4WIK - chains A and B; structure by X-ray diffraction, 3.00 A resolution.

[Chain A (and B)]
Protein: Splicing factor, proline- and glutamine-rich
Source organism: Homo sapiens
Notes: chain B of this document is another copy of the same molecule, construct and numbering; everything in this record applies to it too
UniProtKB: P23246 (SFPQ_HUMAN), isoform P23246-2; residues 369-598 here = UniProt positions 369-598
Chain sequence (234 residues; row label = number of the first residue in the row):
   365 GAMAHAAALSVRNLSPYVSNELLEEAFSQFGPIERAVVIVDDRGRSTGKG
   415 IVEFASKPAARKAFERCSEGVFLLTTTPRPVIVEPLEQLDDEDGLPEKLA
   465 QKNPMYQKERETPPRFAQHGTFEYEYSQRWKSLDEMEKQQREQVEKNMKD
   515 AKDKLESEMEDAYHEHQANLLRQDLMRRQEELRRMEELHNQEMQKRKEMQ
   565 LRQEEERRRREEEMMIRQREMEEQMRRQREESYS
Unresolved in the structure: 365-369, 598 (chain B: 365-369, 595-598)
Differences from the reference sequence: expression tag (365-368)
UniProt features mapped onto this chain:
  - modified residue: S374 (Phosphoserine), S379 (Phosphoserine), K421 (N6-acetyllysine), K472 (N6-acetyllysine), S496 (Phosphoserine), R571 (Dimethylated arginine)
  - mutagenesis: L535 (L535A: Impairs DNA binding and ability to mediate transcriptional activation; when associated with A-539; A-546 and A-549), L539 (L539A: Impairs DNA binding and ability to mediate transcriptional activation; when associated with A-535; A-546 and A-549), L546 (L546A: Impairs DNA binding and ability to mediate transcriptional activation; when associated with A-535; A-539 and A-549), M549 (M549A: Impairs DNA binding and ability to mediate transcriptional activation; when associated with A-535; A-539 and A-546)
What the authors report for this chain:
  - self-association interface (contacts with another copy of this molecule): H528 to Q555, L565 to M585
  - mutagenesis - L535A/L539A/L546A/M549A: abolished localization

[How chain A and chain B interact]
Residue-residue contacts (174; chain A residue first):
  R376(A) - D498(B)  salt bridge
  N377(A) - W494(B)
  S379(A) - E473(B)  hydrogen bond
  P380(A) - L459(B)
  Y381(A) - N467(B)
  Y381(A) - M469(B)
  Y381(A) - R474(B)
  V382(A) - L459(B)
  S383(A) - L459(B)
  S383(A) - E461(B)  hydrogen bond
  S383(A) - R474(B)  hydrogen bond
  N384(A) - D457(B)  hydrogen bond (side chain-backbone)
  N384(A) - G458(B)
  N384(A) - L459(B)  hydrogen bond (backbone-backbone)
  N384(A) - P460(B)
  E385(A) - L459(B)
  E385(A) - P460(B)
  E385(A) - E461(B)  hydrogen bond (side chain-backbone)
  L386(A) - R474(B)
  L386(A) - P478(B)  hydrophobic
  A390(A) - P478(B)  hydrophobic
  Q393(A) - F480(B)
  F394(A) - F480(B)  hydrophobic
  R399(A) - D455(B)  salt bridge
  V401(A) - D455(B)
  V401(A) - G458(B)
  V402(A) - G458(B)
  V402(A) - L459(B)
  I403(A) - L453(B)  hydrophobic
  I403(A) - D454(B)
  V404(A) - L453(B)
  V404(A) - D454(B)  hydrogen bond (backbone-backbone)
  V404(A) - G458(B)
  V404(A) - L459(B)  hydrophobic
  D406(A) - Q452(B)
  S410(A) - L459(B)
  T411(A) - L453(B)
  R430(A) - F480(B)
  C431(A) - K495(B)  hydrogen bond (backbone-side chain)
  S432(A) - K495(B)
  E433(A) - Q492(B)  hydrogen bond (backbone-side chain)
  G434(A) - Q492(B)
  G434(A) - K495(B)  hydrogen bond (backbone-side chain)
  V435(A) - F480(B)
  V435(A) - A481(B)  hydrogen bond (backbone-backbone)
  V435(A) - S491(B)
  V435(A) - Q492(B)
  F436(A) - R479(B)
  F436(A) - F480(B)  hydrophobic
  L437(A) - P478(B)
  L437(A) - R479(B)  hydrogen bond (backbone-backbone)
  L437(A) - A481(B)  hydrophobic
  L437(A) - S491(B)
  L438(A) - T476(B)
  L438(A) - P478(B)  hydrophobic
  T439(A) - E473(B)  hydrogen bond
  T439(A) - R479(B)  hydrogen bond (backbone-side chain)
  T440(A) - K472(B)  hydrogen bond (side chain-backbone)
  T440(A) - E473(B)  hydrogen bond (backbone-side chain)
  T440(A) - E475(B)
  T440(A) - T476(B)  hydrogen bond
  T440(A) - R479(B)
  T441(A) - E473(B)  hydrogen bond
  P442(A) - E487(B)
  P444(A) - S491(B)
  I446(A) - W494(B)  hydrophobic
  I446(A) - D498(B)
  L453(A) - I403(B)  hydrophobic
  L453(A) - V404(B)
  L453(A) - D405(B)
  L453(A) - T411(B)
  D454(A) - V402(B)
  D454(A) - I403(B)
  D454(A) - V404(B)  hydrogen bond (backbone-backbone)
  D455(A) - R399(B)  hydrogen bond (backbone-side chain)
  D455(A) - V401(B)
  E456(A) - R399(B)
  D457(A) - N384(B)  hydrogen bond (backbone-side chain)
  G458(A) - N384(B)
  G458(A) - V402(B)
  G458(A) - V404(B)
  L459(A) - P380(B)
  L459(A) - V382(B)
  L459(A) - S383(B)
  L459(A) - N384(B)  hydrogen bond (backbone-backbone)
  L459(A) - V404(B)
  L459(A) - G408(B)
  P460(A) - N384(B)
  P460(A) - E385(B)
  E461(A) - S383(B)
  E461(A) - E385(B)  hydrogen bond (backbone-side chain)
  M469(A) - Y381(B)  hydrophobic
  Y470(A) - Y381(B)
  Y470(A) - S383(B)  hydrogen bond
  K472(A) - T440(B)  hydrogen bond (backbone-side chain)
  E473(A) - Y381(B)
  E473(A) - T439(B)  hydrogen bond
  E473(A) - T440(B)  hydrogen bond (backbone-backbone)
  E473(A) - T441(B)  hydrogen bond
  R474(A) - L386(B)
  R474(A) - E389(B)  salt bridge
  E475(A) - T440(B)
  T476(A) - L438(B)
  T476(A) - T439(B)
  T476(A) - T440(B)  hydrogen bond
  P478(A) - A390(B)  hydrophobic
  P478(A) - Q393(B)  hydrogen bond (backbone-side chain)
  P478(A) - F436(B)  hydrophobic
  P478(A) - L437(B)
  R479(A) - V435(B)
  R479(A) - F436(B)
  R479(A) - L437(B)  hydrogen bond (backbone-backbone)
  R479(A) - T439(B)  hydrogen bond (side chain-backbone)
  R479(A) - T440(B)
  F480(A) - F394(B)  hydrophobic
  F480(A) - R430(B)
  F480(A) - G434(B)
  F480(A) - V435(B)
  F480(A) - F436(B)  hydrophobic
  A481(A) - V435(B)  hydrogen bond (backbone-backbone)
  A481(A) - L437(B)  hydrophobic
  F486(A) - A526(B)  hydrophobic
  F486(A) - Y527(B)
  E487(A) - L437(B)
  E487(A) - T440(B)
  E487(A) - P442(B)
  Y490(A) - L519(B)  hydrophobic
  Y490(A) - E522(B)  hydrogen bond
  Y490(A) - M523(B)  hydrophobic
  Y490(A) - A526(B)
  S491(A) - V435(B)
  S491(A) - L437(B)
  S491(A) - P442(B)  hydrogen bond (side chain-backbone)
  S491(A) - P444(B)
  Q492(A) - V435(B)
  R493(A) - L519(B)
  R493(A) - E522(B)  salt bridge
  W494(A) - N377(B)
  W494(A) - R443(B)
  W494(A) - P444(B)
  W494(A) - K516(B)
  W494(A) - L519(B)
  K495(A) - C431(B)  hydrogen bond (side chain-backbone)
  K495(A) - S432(B)
  K495(A) - G434(B)  hydrogen bond (side chain-backbone)
  K495(A) - P444(B)
  L497(A) - M512(B)
  D498(A) - I446(B)
  M500(A) - M512(B)  hydrophobic
  E501(A) - M512(B)
  E501(A) - K516(B)  salt bridge
  K502(A) - E448(B)  salt bridge
  Q504(A) - V508(B)
  Q504(A) - M512(B)  hydrogen bond
  R505(A) - R505(B)  hydrogen bond (side chain-backbone)
  R505(A) - V508(B)
  R505(A) - E509(B)  salt bridge
  V508(A) - Q504(B)
  V508(A) - R505(B)
  E509(A) - R505(B)  salt bridge
  M512(A) - E501(B)
  M512(A) - Q504(B)
  A515(A) - L497(B)
  K516(A) - W494(B)
  K516(A) - D498(B)  salt bridge
  K516(A) - E501(B)  salt bridge
  L519(A) - R493(B)
  L519(A) - W494(B)  hydrophobic
  L519(A) - L497(B)  hydrophobic
  E522(A) - Y490(B)  hydrogen bond
  E522(A) - R493(B)  salt bridge
  M523(A) - F486(B)
  M523(A) - Y490(B)  hydrophobic
  Y527(A) - F486(B)  hydrophobic
Other interface residues (no listed pair), chain A (91 interface residues in all): D405, I415, V445, Q452, K462, A464, N467, P477, Y488, N511, A526
Other interface residues (no listed pair), chain B (86 interface residues in all): S379, D406, S410, Y470, P477, Y488, M500, A515

[Summary]
91 residues of chain A and 86 residues of chain B are in contact; the contacts include 40 hydrogen bonds and
11 salt bridges. Polar pairs include R376(A)-D498(B), R399(A)-D455(B) and R474(A)-E389(B). From UniProt: 4
mutagenesis sites on chain A. From the paper: L535A/L539A/L546A/M549A of chain A abolish localization; a
self-association interface involving H528(A) and L565(A).
Chain A and chain B are both Splicing factor, proline- and glutamine-rich (Homo sapiens); the structure, Human
splicing factor, construct 2, was determined by X-ray diffraction (same publication as 4WII and 4WIJ).
